1YVQ - chains B and D of the 4 polymer chains in the assembly; structure by X-ray diffraction, 1.80 A resolution.

[Chain B (and D)]
Molecule: Hemoglobin beta chain
Organism: Homo sapiens
Notes: chain D of this document is another copy of the same molecule, construct and numbering; everything in this record applies to it too
UniProtKB: P68871 (HBB_HUMAN); residue numbers follow UniProt; this construct covers 1-146
Amino-acid sequence (146 residues; row label = number of the first residue in the row):
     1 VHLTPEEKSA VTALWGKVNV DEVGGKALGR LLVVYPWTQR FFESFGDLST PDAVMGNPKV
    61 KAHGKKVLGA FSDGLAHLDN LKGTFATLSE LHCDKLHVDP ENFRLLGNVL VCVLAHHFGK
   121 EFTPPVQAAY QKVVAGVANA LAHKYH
Differences from the reference sequence: engineered mutation Lys26 (Glu in P68871)
Ion coordination: heme Fe: His92 (together with carbon monoxide)
Residues lining bound ligands: carbon monoxide / heme: Leu28, Leu31, Thr38, Phe41, Phe42, Ser44, Phe45, His63, Lys66, Val67, Ala70, Phe71, Phe85, Leu88, Leu91, His92, Leu96, Val98, Asn102, Phe103, Leu106, Val137, Leu141

[How chain B and chain D interact]
Residue-residue contacts (4):
  Asn139(B) - His146(D)
  Tyr145(B) - Asn139(D)
  His146(B) - Asn139(D)  hydrogen bond (backbone-side chain)
  His146(B) - His146(D)
Interface residues without a listed pair, chain B (4 interface residues in all): Lys82
Interface residues without a listed pair, chain D (4 interface residues in all): Lys82, Tyr145

[Summary]
Chain B and chain D each contribute 4 residues to their interface; the contacts include 1 hydrogen bond. Its
one hydrogen-bonded contact is His146(B)-Asn139(D). Ligands of chain B: carbon monoxide / heme.
Chain B and chain D are both Hemoglobin beta chain (Homo sapiens); the structure, The low salt (PEG) crystal
structure of CO Hemoglobin E (betaE26K) approaching physiological pH (pH 7.5), was determined by X-ray
diffraction.
